Entry 5S5R (X-ray diffraction, 2.30 A resolution); this record covers chains C and D of the 6 polymer chains in the assembly.

[Chain C]
Name: Tubulin alpha-1B chain
Organism: Bos taurus
UniProt: P81947 (TBA1B_BOVIN); residue numbers follow UniProt; this construct covers 1-451
Amino-acid sequence (451 residues; numbered 1 to 451; the number before each row is that of its first residue):
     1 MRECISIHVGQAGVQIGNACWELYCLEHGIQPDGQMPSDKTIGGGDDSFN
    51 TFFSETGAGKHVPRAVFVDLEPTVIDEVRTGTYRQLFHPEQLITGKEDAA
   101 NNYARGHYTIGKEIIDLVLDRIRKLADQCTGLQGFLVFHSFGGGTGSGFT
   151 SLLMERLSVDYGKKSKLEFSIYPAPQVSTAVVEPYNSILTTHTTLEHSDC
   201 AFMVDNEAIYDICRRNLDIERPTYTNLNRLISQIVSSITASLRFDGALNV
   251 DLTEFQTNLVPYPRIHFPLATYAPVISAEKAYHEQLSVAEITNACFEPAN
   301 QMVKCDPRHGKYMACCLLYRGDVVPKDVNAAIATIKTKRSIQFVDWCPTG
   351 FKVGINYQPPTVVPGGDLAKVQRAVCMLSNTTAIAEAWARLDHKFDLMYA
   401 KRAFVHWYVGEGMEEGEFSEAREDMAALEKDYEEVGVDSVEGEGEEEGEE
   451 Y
Unresolved in the structure: 441-451
Bound ions: Ca2+ site 1: Asp39, Thr41, Gly44, Glu55; Ca2+ site 2: Glu284 (shared with 1 residue of chain B)
Ligand contacts:
  - GTP (guanosine-5'-triphosphate): Gly10, Gln11, Ala12, Gln15, Ile16, Asp69, Asp98, Ala99, Ala100, Asn101, Ser140, Gly142, Gly143, Gly144, Thr145, Gly146, Ile171, Pro173, Val177, Ser178, Thr179, Glu183, Asn206, Tyr224, Leu227, Asn228, Ile231
  - N-(4-methyl-2-oxidanyl-phenyl)propanamide (GVV): Thr253, Gln256, Thr257

[Chain D]
Name: Tubulin beta-2B chain
Organism: Bos taurus
UniProt: Q6B856 (TBB2B_BOVIN); the author numbering skips numbers that UniProt does not, so the offset changes along the chain: 1-42 = UniProt 1-42; 45-360 = UniProt 43-358; 369-455 = UniProt 359-445
Amino-acid sequence (445 residues; numbered 1 to 455; 10 numbers in that range are skipped by the numbering (no residue carries them; nothing is unmodelled there); the number before each row is that of its first residue):
     1 MREIVHIQAGQCGNQIGAKFWEVISDEHGIDPTGSYHGDSDL
    45 QLERINVYYNEATGNKYVPRAILVDLEPGTMDSVRSGPFGQIFRPDNFVF
    95 GQSGAGNNWAKGHYTEGAELVDSVLDVVRKESESCDCLQGFQLTHSLGGG
   145 TGSGMGTLLISKIREEYPDRIMNTFSVMPSPKVSDTVVEPYNATLSVHQL
   195 VENTDETYCIDNEALYDICFRTLKLTTPTYGDLNHLVSATMSGVTTCLRF
   245 PGQLNADLRKLAVNMVPFPRLHFFMPGFAPLTSRGSQQYRALTVPELTQQ
   295 MFDSKNMMAACDPRHGRYLTVAAIFRGRMSMKEVDEQMLNVQNKNSSYFV
   345 EWIPNNVKTAVCDIPP
   369 RGLKMSATFIGNSTAIQELFKRISEQFTAMFRRKAFLHWYTGEGMDEMEF
   419 TEAESNMNDLVSEYQQYQDATADEQGEFEEEEGEDEA
Unresolved in the structure: 442-455
Bound ions: Mg2+: Gln11 (together with GDP)
Ligand contacts: GDP (guanosine-5'-diphosphate): Gly10, Gln11, Cys12, Gln15, Ile16, Ala99, Asn101, Ser140, Gly142, Gly143, Gly144, Thr145, Gly146, Val171, Pro173, Val177, Ser178, Glu183, Asn206, Leu209, Tyr224, Leu227, Asn228
Curated features (UniProtKB/Swiss-Prot):
  - motif: Met1 to Ile4 (MREI motif)
  - binding site (GTP): Gln11, Glu71, Ser140, Gly144, Thr145, Gly146, Asn206, Asn228
  - binding site (Mg(2+)): Glu71
  - modified residue: Ser40 (Phosphoserine), Thr57 (Phosphothreonine), Lys60 (N6-acetyllysine), Ser174 (Phosphoserine), Thr287 (Phosphothreonine), Thr292 (Phosphothreonine), Arg320 (Omega-N-methylarginine), Glu448 (5-glutamyl polyglutamate)
  - cross-link (Glycyl lysine isopeptide (Lys-Gly)): Lys60 (interchain with G-Cter in ubiquitin), Lys326 (interchain with G-Cter in ubiquitin)

[Interface between chain C and chain D]
Contacting residue pairs (54):
  Gln11(C) - Gln247(D)
  Lys96(C) - Arg2(D)
  Lys96(C) - Asp130(D)  salt bridge
  Glu97(C) - Arg2(D)  salt bridge
  Glu97(C) - Cys131(D)
  Glu97(C) - Arg164(D)  salt bridge
  Glu97(C) - Arg253(D)  salt bridge
  Asp98(C) - Asp251(D)
  Asp98(C) - Lys254(D)  salt bridge
  Ala100(C) - Arg253(D)
  Ala100(C) - Lys254(D)
  Ala100(C) - Val257(D)
  Asn101(C) - Lys254(D)
  Arg105(C) - Arg253(D)
  Pro175(C) - Asn349(D)
  Ser178(C) - Lys352(D)  hydrogen bond
  Thr179(C) - Gln247(D)
  Thr179(C) - Leu248(D)
  Thr179(C) - Asn258(D)  hydrogen bond (backbone-side chain)
  Ala180(C) - Asn258(D)
  Val181(C) - Asn258(D)  hydrogen bond (backbone-side chain)
  Val181(C) - Ile347(D)  hydrophobic
  Val181(C) - Pro348(D)
  Val181(C) - Asn349(D)
  Glu220(C) - Lys326(D)
  Arg221(C) - Met325(D)
  Arg221(C) - Asp329(D)  salt bridge
  Tyr224(C) - Gln247(D)  hydrogen bond
  Lys394(C) - Asn349(D)  hydrogen bond
  Leu397(C) - Trp346(D)
  Leu397(C) - Pro348(D)  hydrophobic
  Leu397(C) - Ala440(D)  hydrophobic
  Met398(C) - Trp346(D)  hydrogen bond (backbone-backbone)
  Met398(C) - Pro348(D)
  Lys401(C) - Phe262(D)
  Lys401(C) - Trp346(D)
  Lys401(C) - Ala438(D)
  Lys401(C) - Thr439(D)  hydrogen bond (side chain-backbone)
  Arg402(C) - Phe262(D)
  Ala403(C) - Pro261(D)
  Ala403(C) - Phe262(D)  hydrophobic
  Phe404(C) - Val257(D)
  Phe404(C) - Asn258(D)
  Phe404(C) - Val260(D)
  Phe404(C) - Pro261(D)  hydrogen bond (backbone-backbone)
  Phe404(C) - Thr314(D)
  Phe404(C) - Ile347(D)  hydrophobic
  His406(C) - Val260(D)  hydrogen bond (side chain-backbone)
  His406(C) - Pro261(D)
  His406(C) - Phe262(D)
  His406(C) - Pro263(D)
  Trp407(C) - Ala256(D)
  Trp407(C) - Val257(D)
  Trp407(C) - Val260(D)  hydrogen bond (side chain-backbone)
Also at the interface, not in a pair above, chain C (26 interface residues in all): Val182, Tyr210
Also at the interface, not in a pair above, chain D (31 interface residues in all): Met259, Glu345, Asn350

[In short]
The interface between chain C and chain D involves 26 residues on one side and 31 on the other, with 10
hydrogen bonds and 6 salt bridges. Among the polar pairs are Lys96(C)-Asp130(D), Glu97(C)-Arg2(D) and
Glu97(C)-Arg164(D). Ligands of chain C: N-(4-methyl-2-oxidanyl-phenyl)propanamide and GTP.
Chain C is Tubulin alpha-1B chain and chain D is Tubulin beta-2B chain, both from Bos taurus; the structure,
Tubulin-Z33452106-complex, was determined by X-ray diffraction (same publication as 5S4L, 5S4M, 5S4N, 5S4O,
5S4P, 5S4Q and 52 further entries).
